1KLG - chains B and C of the 4 polymer chains in the assembly; structure by X-ray diffraction, 2.40 A resolution.

== Chain B ==
Name: HLA class II histocompatibility antigen, dr-1 beta chain
Organism: Homo sapiens
UniProtKB: P04229 (2B11_HUMAN); residues 1-190 here correspond to UniProt positions 30-219 (UniProt number = residue number + 29)
Chain sequence (190 residues; numbered 1 to 190; the number before each row is that of its first residue):
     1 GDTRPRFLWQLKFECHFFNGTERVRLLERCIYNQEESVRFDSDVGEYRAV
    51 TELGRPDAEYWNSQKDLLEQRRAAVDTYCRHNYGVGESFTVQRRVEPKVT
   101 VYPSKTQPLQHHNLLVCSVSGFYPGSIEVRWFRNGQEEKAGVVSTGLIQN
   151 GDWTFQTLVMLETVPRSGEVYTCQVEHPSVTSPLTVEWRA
Unresolved in the structure: 108-110
Cystine bridges: C15-C79, C117-C173

== Chain C ==
Name: Triosephosphate isomerase peptide
Chain sequence (15 residues; row label = number of the first residue in the row):
    23 GELIGILNAAKVPAD
Reported in the primary citation:
  - conformationally variable residues (side-chain flip): I28

== Chain B / chain C interface ==
Contacting residue pairs - 23 pairs, chain B then chain C:
  L11(B) - A31(C)  hydrophobic
  F13(B) - L29(C)  hydrophobic
  F13(B) - N30(C)
  P56(B) - P35(C)
  D57(B) - V34(C)
  D57(B) - P35(C)
  Y60(B) - K33(C)
  Y60(B) - P35(C)
  W61(B) - A32(C)
  W61(B) - K33(C)  hydrogen bond (side chain-backbone)
  W61(B) - V34(C)  hydrophobic
  R71(B) - L29(C)
  R71(B) - N30(C)  hydrogen bond (side chain-backbone)
  Y78(B) - G27(C)
  Y78(B) - I28(C)
  Y78(B) - L29(C)  hydrophobic
  H81(B) - L25(C)  hydrogen bond (side chain-backbone)
  H81(B) - G27(C)
  N82(B) - I26(C)
  N82(B) - G27(C)  hydrogen bond (side chain-backbone)
  V85(B) - E24(C)
  V85(B) - L25(C)
  V85(B) - I26(C)  hydrophobic
Interface residues without a listed pair, chain B (18 interface residues in all): L26, Y47, Q70, A74, G84, G86, S88
The authors on this interface:
  - interface residues, chain C: I26(C)

== Overview ==
18 residues of chain B and 12 residues of chain C are in contact, with 4 hydrogen bonds. Polar contacts
include W61(B)-K33(C), R71(B)-N30(C) and H81(B)-L25(C). From the paper: the interface residue I26(C);
conformational variability at I28(C).
Here chain B is HLA class II histocompatibility antigen, dr-1 beta chain (Homo sapiens) and chain C is
Triosephosphate isomerase peptide. Entry 1KLG (Crystal structure of HLA-DR1/TPI(23-37, Thr28-->Ile mutant)
complexed with staphylococcal enterotoxin C3 variant 3B2 (SEC3-3B2)) was determined by X-ray diffraction (same
publication as 1KLU).
